PDB entry 3JCK | electron microscopy, 3.50 A resolution | chains A and H of the 9 polymer chains in the assembly

== Chain A ==
Protein: 26S proteasome regulatory subunit RPN3
Source organism: Saccharomyces cerevisiae S288c
Reference sequence: P40016 (RPN3_YEAST); numbering as in UniProt (aligned over 131-523)
Amino-acid sequence (438 residues; each row starts with the number of its first residue; note: 59 numbers in that range are skipped by the numbering (no residue carries them; nothing is unmodelled there); X marks 45 residues of unknown identity (built as UNK)):
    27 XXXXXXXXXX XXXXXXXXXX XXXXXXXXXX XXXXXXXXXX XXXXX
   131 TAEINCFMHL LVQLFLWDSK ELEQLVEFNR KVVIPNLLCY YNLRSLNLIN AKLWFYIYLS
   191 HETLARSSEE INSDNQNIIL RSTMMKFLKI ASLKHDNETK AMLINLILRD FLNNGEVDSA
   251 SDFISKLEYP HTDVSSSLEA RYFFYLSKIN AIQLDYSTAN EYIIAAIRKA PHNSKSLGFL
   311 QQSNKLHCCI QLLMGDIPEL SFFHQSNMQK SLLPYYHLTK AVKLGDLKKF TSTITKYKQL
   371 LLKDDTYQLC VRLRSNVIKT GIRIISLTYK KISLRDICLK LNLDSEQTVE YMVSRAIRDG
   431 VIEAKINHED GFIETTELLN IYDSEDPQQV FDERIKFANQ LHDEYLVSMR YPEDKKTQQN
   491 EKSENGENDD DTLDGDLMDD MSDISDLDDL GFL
Not modelled in the structure: 483-523
Curated features (UniProtKB/Swiss-Prot):
  - modified residue: Ser-454 (Phosphoserine)

== Chain H ==
Protein: 26S proteasome regulatory subunit RPN12
Source organism: Saccharomyces cerevisiae S288c
Reference sequence: P32496 (RPN12_YEAST); residues 1-274 here = UniProt positions 1-274
Amino-acid sequence (274 residues; row label = number of the first residue in the row):
     1 MPSLAELTKS LSIAFENGDY AACEKLLPPI KIELIKNNLL IPDLSIQNDI YLNDLMITKR
    61 ILEVGALASI QTFNFDSFEN YFNQLKPYYF SNNHKLSESD KKSKLISLYL LNLLSQNNTT
   121 KFHSELQYLD KHIKNLEDDS LLSYPIKLDR WLMEGSYQKA WDLLQSGSQN ISEFDSFTDI
   181 LKSAIRDEIA KNTELSYDFL PLSNIKALLF FNNEKETEKF ALERNWPIVN SKVYFNNQSK
   241 EKADYEDEMM HEEDQKTNII EKAMDYAISI ENIV
Not modelled in the structure: 1-6, 237-256, 273-274

== Interface between chain A and chain H ==
Contacting residue pairs - 47 pairs, chain A then chain H:
  Ile-201(A) with Asn-92(H)
  Asp-204(A) with Asn-92(H), hydrogen bond
  Asn-205(A) with Ser-45(H); Gln-47(H), hydrogen bond
  Asn-243(A) with Lys-131(H)
  Asn-244(A) with Lys-131(H)
  Gly-245(A) with Gln-127(H); Tyr-128(H), hydrogen bond (backbone-backbone); Lys-131(H)
  Glu-246(A) with Tyr-128(H)
  Asp-248(A) with Lys-121(H), salt bridge; Glu-125(H)
  Ile-282(A) with His-123(H)
  Gln-283(A) with Thr-120(H); Ser-124(H)
  Leu-284(A) with Thr-119(H)
  Gln-378(A) with Gln-127(H), hydrogen bond
  Arg-384(A) with Glu-154(H), salt bridge
  Gln-417(A) with Gln-158(H), hydrogen bond
  Tyr-421(A) with Gly-155(H); Tyr-157(H), hydrophobic; Ile-189(H), hydrophobic; Ala-207(H); Leu-208(H), hydrogen bond (side chain-backbone); Phe-210(H)
  Arg-425(A) with Leu-152(H), hydrogen bond (side chain-backbone); Met-153(H), hydrogen bond (side chain-backbone); Glu-154(H), hydrogen bond (side chain-backbone); Gly-155(H); Asn-192(H)
  Ile-427(A) with Leu-195(H)
  Arg-428(A) with Glu-188(H), salt bridge; Lys-191(H); Asn-192(H), hydrogen bond
  Lys-435(A) with Ser-196(H); Tyr-197(H); Asp-198(H)
  Ile-436(A) with Ser-196(H); Tyr-197(H)
  His-438(A) with Tyr-197(H); Asn-204(H)
  Gln-458(A) with Lys-262(H)
  Gln-459(A) with Lys-262(H)
  Asp-462(A) with Lys-262(H); Tyr-266(H), hydrogen bond
  Ile-465(A) with Tyr-266(H), hydrophobic
  Asn-469(A) with Ser-269(H), hydrogen bond
Also at the interface, not in a pair above, chain A (38 interface residues in all): Asn-202, Val-247, Asp-375, Arg-382, Ser-385, Ile-388, Thr-418, Glu-420, Met-422, Ser-424, Ala-434, Glu-439
Also at the interface, not in a pair above, chain H (36 interface residues in all): Lys-86, Ser-156, Phe-199

== In short ==
38 residues of chain A face 36 of chain H across their interface, with 12 hydrogen bonds and 3 salt bridges.
Among the polar pairs are Asp-248(A)/Lys-121(H), Arg-384(A)/Glu-154(H) and Arg-428(A)/Glu-188(H).
Here chain A is 26S proteasome regulatory subunit RPN3 and chain H is 26S proteasome regulatory subunit RPN12,
both from Saccharomyces cerevisiae S288c. Entry 3JCK (Structure of the yeast 26S proteasome lid sub-complex)
was determined by electron microscopy.
